Entry 9FCM (X-ray diffraction, 1.94 A resolution); this record covers chains A and D of the 6 polymer chains in the assembly.

== Chain A ==
Name: Single-domain antibody R3DC23
From: Lama glama
Notes: antibody fragment or engineered binder
Sequence (149 residues; each row starts with the number of its first residue):
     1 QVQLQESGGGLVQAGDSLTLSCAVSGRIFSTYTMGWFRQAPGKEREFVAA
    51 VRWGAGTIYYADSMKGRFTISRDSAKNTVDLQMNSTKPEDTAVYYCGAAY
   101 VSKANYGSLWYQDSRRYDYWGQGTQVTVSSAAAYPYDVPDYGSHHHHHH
Disordered / not traced: 63-66, 127-149
Disulfide bonds: C22-C96

== Chain D ==
Name: Spike protein S2'
From: Severe acute respiratory syndrome coronavirus 2
Reference sequence: P0DTC2 (SPIKE_SARS2); residue numbers follow UniProt; this construct covers 1159-1211
Sequence (55 residues; each row starts with the number of its first residue):
  1157 GPHTSPDVDLGDISGINASVVNIQKEIDRLNEVAKNLNESLIDLQELGKY
  1207 EQYIK
Disordered / not traced: 1157-1166
Differences from the reference sequence: expression tag (1157-1158)
Curated features (UniProtKB/Swiss-Prot):
  - region: D1163 to E1202 (Heptad repeat 2)
  - glycosylation (N-linked (GlcNAc...) asparagine): N1173 (complex), N1194 (complex)
  - natural variant: V1176 (V1176F: In strain: Gamma/P.1, Theta/P.3 and 1 more)
What the authors report for this chain:
  - mutagenesis - N1192D, E1195Q, L1197A, L1197F, I1198V, L1200A, L1200V, G1204E: unchanged binding to Single-domain antibody R3DC23 (chain A)
  - post-translational modification sites: N1194 (citing earlier work)
  - mutagenesis - S1196F, Q1201K: abolished binding to Single-domain antibody R3DC23 (chain A)
  - mutagenesis - N1194E, D1199N, E1202K, L1203G: decreased binding to Single-domain antibody R3DC23 (chain A)

== Interface between chain A and chain D ==
Contacting residue pairs (19; chain A residue first):
  Q1(A) - Y1209(D)
  R27(A) - Y1209(D)
  R27(A) - I1210(D)
  F29(A) - Y1209(D)
  F29(A) - K1211(D)
  Y100(A) - L1200(D)
  Y100(A) - Q1201(D)  hydrogen bond (side chain-backbone)
  Y100(A) - G1204(D)
  Y100(A) - K1205(D)  hydrogen bond (side chain-backbone)
  S102(A) - Q1201(D)  hydrogen bond (backbone-side chain)
  K103(A) - Q1201(D)
  N105(A) - N1194(D)  hydrogen bond
  N105(A) - L1197(D)
  N105(A) - I1198(D)
  N105(A) - Q1201(D)  hydrogen bond
  Y106(A) - I1198(D)
  Y106(A) - Q1201(D)
  D118(A) - K1205(D)  salt bridge
  Y119(A) - K1205(D)  hydrogen bond (side chain-backbone)
Other interface residues (no listed pair), chain A (11 interface residues in all): V101
Other interface residues (no listed pair), chain D (11 interface residues in all): E1207
Interface features reported in the paper:
  - epitope / paratope residues, chain D: N1187(D), N1192(D), N1194(D), L1200(D), Q1201(D)
  - hot spots on chain D (mutagenesis) - Q1201K, Q1201R: abolished binding to Single-domain antibody R3DC23 (chain A)
  - hot spots on chain D (mutagenesis) - N1194E: decreased binding to Single-domain antibody R3DC23 (chain A)

== In short ==
Chain A and chain D each contribute 11 residues to their interface; the contacts include 6 hydrogen bonds and
1 salt bridge. Polar contacts include D118(A)-K1205(D), Y100(A)-Q1201(D) and Y100(A)-K1205(D). From the paper:
N1194E, D1199N and E1202K of chain D, among others, reduce binding to Single-domain antibody R3DC23 (chain A);
epitope/paratope residues N1187(D), N1192(D) and N1194(D) among others; 15 substitutions were tested in all.
Here chain A is Single-domain antibody R3DC23 (Lama glama) and chain D is Spike protein S2' (Severe acute
respiratory syndrome coronavirus 2). Entry 9FCM (Single-domain antibody binding the SARS-COV2 S2) was
determined by X-ray diffraction.
